PDB entry 8JP7 | electron microscopy, 3.51 A resolution | chains B and E of the 8 polymer chains in the assembly

[Chain B (and E)]
Protein: Protein ERGIC-53
From: Homo sapiens
Notes: chain E of this document is another copy of the same molecule, construct and numbering; everything in this record applies to it too
UniProtKB: P49257 (LMAN1_HUMAN); residues 1-510 here = UniProt positions 1-510
Chain sequence (522 residues; each row starts with the number of its first residue):
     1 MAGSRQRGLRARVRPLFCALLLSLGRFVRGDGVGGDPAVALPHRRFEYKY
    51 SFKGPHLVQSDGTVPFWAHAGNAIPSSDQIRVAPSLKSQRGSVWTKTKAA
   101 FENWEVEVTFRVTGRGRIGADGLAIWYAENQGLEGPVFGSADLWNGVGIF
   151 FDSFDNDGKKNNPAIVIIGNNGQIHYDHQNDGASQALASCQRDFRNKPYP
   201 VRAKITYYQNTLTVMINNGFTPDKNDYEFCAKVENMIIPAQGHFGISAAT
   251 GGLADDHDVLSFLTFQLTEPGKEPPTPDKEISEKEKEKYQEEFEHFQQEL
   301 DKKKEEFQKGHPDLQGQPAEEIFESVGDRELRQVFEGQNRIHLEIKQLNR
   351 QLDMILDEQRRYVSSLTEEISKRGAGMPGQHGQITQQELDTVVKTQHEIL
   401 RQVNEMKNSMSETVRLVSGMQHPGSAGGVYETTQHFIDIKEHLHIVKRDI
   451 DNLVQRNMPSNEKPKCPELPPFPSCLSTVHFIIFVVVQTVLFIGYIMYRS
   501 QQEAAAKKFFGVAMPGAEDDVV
Disordered / not traced: 1-41, 313-323, 366-522 (chain E: 1-41, 367-522)
Sequence notes: expression tag (511-522)
Disulfides: C190-C230
Bound ions: Ca2+ site 1: D152, F154, N156, D181; Ca2+ site 2: D155, D157, N161, N162, D181

[Interface between chain B and chain E]
Residue-residue contacts (31; chain B residue first):
  V326(B) - D328(E)
  G327(B) - D328(E)
  G327(B) - L331(E)
  E330(B) - F335(E)
  L331(B) - L331(E)  hydrophobic
  Q333(B) - F335(E)
  V334(B) - F335(E)  hydrophobic
  V334(B) - Q338(E)  hydrogen bond (backbone-side chain)
  G337(B) - Q338(E)
  G337(B) - H342(E)  hydrogen bond (backbone-side chain)
  Q338(B) - Q338(E)
  R340(B) - H342(E)
  I341(B) - H342(E)
  I341(B) - I345(E)  hydrophobic
  E344(B) - H342(E)
  E344(B) - I345(E)
  E344(B) - K346(E)  salt bridge
  I345(B) - I345(E)  hydrophobic
  Q347(B) - N349(E)  hydrogen bond
  L348(B) - L348(E)  hydrophobic
  L348(B) - N349(E)
  L348(B) - L352(E)  hydrophobic
  Q351(B) - L352(E)
  Q351(B) - D353(E)
  M354(B) - L356(E)  hydrophobic
  I355(B) - L356(E)  hydrophobic
  E358(B) - R360(E)  salt bridge
  Q359(B) - Q359(E)
  Y362(B) - Y362(E)
  Y362(B) - V363(E)  hydrophobic
  Y362(B) - L366(E)
Other interface residues (no listed pair), chain B (21 interface residues in all): L352
Other interface residues (no listed pair), chain E (21 interface residues in all): R332, V334, I341, I355

[In short]
The chain B/chain E interface involves 21 residues from each chain; the contacts include 3 hydrogen bonds and
2 salt bridges. Polar pairs include E344(B)-K346(E), E358(B)-R360(E) and V334(B)-Q338(E). D152(B), F154(B),
N156(B) and D181(B) coordinate Ca2+ site 1.
Chain B and chain E are both Protein ERGIC-53 (Homo sapiens); the structure, Cryo-EM structure of the head
region of full-length ERGIC-53 with MCFD2 (Substate B), was determined by electron microscopy together with
8JP4, 8JP5, 8JP6, 8JP8, 8JP9 and 8JPG from the same study.
